8QP9 - chains L and A of the 16 polymer chains in the assembly; structure by electron microscopy, 4.10 A resolution (low resolution: residue-level contacts below are approximate; hydrogen-bond / salt-bridge calls are withheld).

Chain L:
Molecule: U4/U6 small nuclear ribonucleoprotein Prp31
From: Homo sapiens
UniProt: Q8WWY3 (PRP31_HUMAN); numbering as in UniProt (aligned over 1-499)
Amino-acid sequence (499 residues; row label = number of the first residue in the row):
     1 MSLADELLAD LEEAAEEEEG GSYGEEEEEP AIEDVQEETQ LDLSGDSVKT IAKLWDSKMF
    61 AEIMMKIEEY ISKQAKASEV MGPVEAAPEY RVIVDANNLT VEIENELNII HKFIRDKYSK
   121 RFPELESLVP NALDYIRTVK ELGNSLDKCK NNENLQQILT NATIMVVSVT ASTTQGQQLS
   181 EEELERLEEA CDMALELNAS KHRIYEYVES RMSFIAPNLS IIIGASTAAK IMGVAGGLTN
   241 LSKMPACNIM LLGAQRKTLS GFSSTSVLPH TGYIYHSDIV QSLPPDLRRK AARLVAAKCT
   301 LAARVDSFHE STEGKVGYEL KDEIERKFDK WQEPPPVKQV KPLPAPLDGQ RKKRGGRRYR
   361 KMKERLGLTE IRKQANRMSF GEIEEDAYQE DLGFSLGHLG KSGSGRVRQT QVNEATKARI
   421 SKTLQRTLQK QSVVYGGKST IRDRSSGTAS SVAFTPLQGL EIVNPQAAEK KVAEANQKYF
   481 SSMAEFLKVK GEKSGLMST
Disordered / not traced: 1-340, 391-499
Curated features (UniProtKB/Swiss-Prot):
  - motif: R351 to E364 (Nuclear localization signal (NLS))
  - site: C247 (Interaction with U4 snRNA), H270 (Interaction with U4 snRNA and U4atac snRNA), R289 (Interaction with U4atac snRNA), R293 (Interaction with U4 snRNA and U4atac snRNA), K298 (Interaction with U4 snRNA and U4atac snRNA)
  - modified residue: S379 (Phosphoserine), S395 (Phosphoserine), S432 (Phosphoserine), K438 (N6-acetyllysine), S439 (Phosphoserine), T440 (Phosphothreonine), S450 (Phosphoserine), T455 (Phosphothreonine)
  - cross-link (Glycyl lysine isopeptide (Lys-Gly)): K471 (interchain with G-Cter in SUMO2), K478 (interchain with G-Cter in SUMO2)
  - natural variant: H111 to I114 (deletion: In RP11), A194 (A194E: In RP11), A216 (A216P: In RP11)
  - mutagenesis: H270 (H270A/K: Reduces binding to the complex formed by U4 snRNA and SNU13), R351 to E364 (Abolishes nuclear localization)

Chain A:
Molecule: Pre-mRNA-processing-splicing factor 8
From: Homo sapiens
UniProt: Q6P2Q9 (PRP8_HUMAN); residue numbers follow UniProt; this construct covers 1-2335
Amino-acid sequence (2335 residues; numbered 1 to 2335; the number before each row is that of its first residue):
     1 MAGVFPYRGP GNPVPGPLAP LPDYMSEEKL QEKARKWQQL QAKRYAEKRK FGFVDAQKED
    61 MPPEHVRKII RDHGDMTNRK FRHDKRVYLG ALKYMPHAVL KLLENMPMPW EQIRDVPVLY
   121 HITGAISFVN EIPWVIEPVY ISQWGSMWIM MRREKRDRRH FKRMRFPPFD DEEPPLDYAD
   181 NILDVEPLEA IQLELDPEED APVLDWFYDH QPLRDSRKYV NGSTYQRWQF TLPMMSTLYR
   241 LANQLLTDLV DDNYFYLFDL KAFFTSKALN MAIPGGPKFE PLVRDINLQD EDWNEFNDIN
   301 KIIIRQPIRT EYKIAFPYLY NNLPHHVHLT WYHTPNVVFI KTEDPDLPAF YFDPLINPIS
   361 HRHSVKSQEP LPDDDEEFEL PEFVEPFLKD TPLYTDNTAN GIALLWAPRP FNLRSGRTRR
   421 ALDIPLVKNW YREHCPAGQP VKVRVSYQKL LKYYVLNALK HRPPKAQKKR YLFRSFKATK
   481 FFQSTKLDWV EVGLQVCRQG YNMLNLLIHR KNLNYLHLDY NFNLKPVKTL TTKERKKSRF
   541 GNAFHLCREV LRLTKLVVDS HVQYRLGNVD AFQLADGLQY IFAHVGQLTG MYRYKYKLMR
   601 QIRMCKDLKH LIYYRFNTGP VGKGPGCGFW AAGWRVWLFF MRGITPLLER WLGNLLARQF
   661 EGRHSKGVAK TVTKQRVESH FDLELRAAVM HDILDMMPEG IKQNKARTIL QHLSEAWRCW
   721 KANIPWKVPG LPTPIENMIL RYVKAKADWW TNTAHYNRER IRRGATVDKT VCKKNLGRLT
   781 RLYLKAEQER QHNYLKDGPY ITAEEAVAVY TTTVHWLESR RFSPIPFPPL SYKHDTKLLI
   841 LALERLKEAY SVKSRLNQSQ REELGLIEQA YDNPHEALSR IKRHLLTQRA FKEVGIEFMD
   901 LYSHLVPVYD VEPLEKITDA YLDQYLWYEA DKRRLFPPWI KPADTEPPPL LVYKWCQGIN
   961 NLQDVWETSE GECNVMLESR FEKMYEKIDL TLLNRLLRLI VDHNIADYMT AKNNVVINYK
  1021 DMNHTNSYGI IRGLQFASFI VQYYGLVMDL LVLGLHRASE MAGPPQMPND FLSFQDIATE
  1081 AAHPIRLFCR YIDRIHIFFR FTADEARDLI QRYLTEHPDP NNENIVGYNN KKCWPRDARM
  1141 RLMKHDVNLG RAVFWDIKNR LPRSVTTVQW ENSFVSVYSK DNPNLLFNMC GFECRILPKC
  1201 RTSYEEFTHK DGVWNLQNEV TKERTAQCFL RVDDESMQRF HNRVRQILMA SGSTTFTKIV
  1261 NKWNTALIGL MTYFREAVVN TQELLDLLVK CENKIQTRIK IGLNSKMPSR FPPVVFYTPK
  1321 ELGGLGMLSM GHVLIPQSDL RWSKQTDVGI THFRSGMSHE EDQLIPNLYR YIQPWESEFI
  1381 DSQRVWAEYA LKRQEAIAQN RRLTLEDLED SWDRGIPRIN TLFQKDRHTL AYDKGWRVRT
  1441 DFKQYQVLKQ NPFWWTHQRH DGKLWNLNNY RTDMIQALGG VEGILEHTLF KGTYFPTWEG
  1501 LFWEKASGFE ESMKWKKLTN AQRSGLNQIP NRRFTLWWSP TINRANVYVG FQVQLDLTGI
  1561 FMHGKIPTLK ISLIQIFRAH LWQKIHESIV MDLCQVFDQE LDALEIETVQ KETIHPRKSY
  1621 KMNSSCADIL LFASYKWNVS RPSLLADSKD VMDSTTTQKY WIDIQLRWGD YDSHDIERYA
  1681 RAKFLDYTTD NMSIYPSPTG VLIAIDLAYN LHSAYGNWFP GSKPLIQQAM AKIMKANPAL
  1741 YVLRERIRKG LQLYSSEPTE PYLSSQNYGE LFSNQIIWFV DDTNVYRVTI HKTFEGNLTT
  1801 KPINGAIFIF NPRTGQLFLK IIHTSVWAGQ KRLGQLAKWK TAEEVAALIR SLPVEEQPKQ
  1861 IIVTRKGMLD PLEVHLLDFP NIVIKGSELQ LPFQACLKVE KFGDLILKAT EPQMVLFNLY
  1921 DDWLKTISSY TAFSRLILIL RALHVNNDRA KVILKPDKTT ITEPHHIWPT LTDEEWIKVE
  1981 VQLKDLILAD YGKKNNVNVA SLTQSEIRDI ILGMEISAPS QQRQQIAEIE KQTKEQSQLT
  2041 ATQTRTVNKH GDEIITSTTS NYETQTFSSK TEWRVRAISA ANLHLRTNHI YVSSDDIKET
  2101 GYTYILPKNV LKKFICISDL RAQIAGYLYG VSPPDNPQVK EIRCIVMVPQ WGTHQTVHLP
  2161 GQLPQHEYLK EMEPLGWIHT QPNESPQLSP QDVTTHAKIM ADNPSWDGEK TIIITCSFTP
  2221 GSCTLTAYKL TPSGYEWGRQ NTDKGNNPKG YLPSHYERVQ MLLSDRFLGF FMVPAQSSWN
  2281 YNFMGVRHDP NMKYELQLAN PKEFYHEVHR PSHFLNFALL QEGEVYSADR EDLYA
Disordered / not traced: 1-57, 74-83, 363-368, 659-678, 1356-1362, 2017-2335
Curated features (UniProtKB/Swiss-Prot):
  - region: M1513 to L1526 (Important for branch point selection), P2301 to A2335 (Required for interaction with EFTUD2 and SNRNP200)
  - modified residue: A2 (N-acetylalanine), S859 (Phosphoserine), S1358 (Phosphoserine), K1425 (N6,N6-dimethyllysine), K1463 (N6-acetyllysine)
  - natural variant: P2301 (P2301T: In RP13), F2304 (F2304L: In RP13), H2309 (H2309P: In RP13; H2309R: In RP13), R2310 (R2310G: In RP13; R2310K: In RP13), F2314 (F2314L: In RP13), Y2334 (Y2334N: In RP13)
  - mutagenesis: V1788 (V1788D: Strongly reduced interaction with RNA), T1789 (T1789P: Strongly reduced interaction with RNA)

How chain L and chain A interact:
Pairs across the interface - 15 pairs, chain L then chain A:
  N376(L) - W1503(A)
  N376(L) - E1504(A)
  N376(L) - K1505(A)
  N376(L) - S1507(A)
  R377(L) - W1503(A)
  M378(L) - W1503(A)
  S379(L) - L1501(A)
  F380(L) - E1321(A)
  F380(L) - L1501(A)
  G381(L) - W1498(A)
  G381(L) - E1499(A)
  E382(L) - E1321(A)
  A387(L) - L1467(A)
  A387(L) - N1468(A)
  A387(L) - R1471(A)
Interface residues without a listed pair, chain A (12 interface residues in all): F1502

Overview:
The interface between chain L and chain A involves 8 residues on one side and 12 on the other. Curated
annotation (UniProt) lists one mutagenesis site on chain L; 2 mutagenesis sites on chain A.
Here chain L is U4/U6 small nuclear ribonucleoprotein Prp31 and chain A is Pre-mRNA-processing-splicing factor
8, both from Homo sapiens. Entry 8QP9 (Cryo-EM Structure of Pre-B+AMPPNP Complex (core part)) was determined
by electron microscopy together with 8QOZ, 8QP8, 8QPA, 8QPB, 8QPE and 8QPK from the same study.
